Entry 2ZL2 (X-ray diffraction, 2.50 A resolution); this record covers chains A and O of the 24 polymer chains in the assembly.

== Chain A ==
Name: ATP-dependent Clp protease proteolytic subunit
From: Helicobacter pylori
Notes: EC 3.4.21.92
UniProtKB: P56156 (CLPP_HELPY); numbering as in UniProt (aligned over 1-196)
Chain sequence (196 residues; numbered 1 to 196; the number before each row is that of its first residue):
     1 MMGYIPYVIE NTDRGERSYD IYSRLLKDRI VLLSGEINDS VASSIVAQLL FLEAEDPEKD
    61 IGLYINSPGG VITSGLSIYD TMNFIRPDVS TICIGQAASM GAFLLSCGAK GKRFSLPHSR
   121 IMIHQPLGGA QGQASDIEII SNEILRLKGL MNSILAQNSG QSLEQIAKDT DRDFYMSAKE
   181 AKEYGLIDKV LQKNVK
Not modelled in the structure: 1-19, 194-196
Curated features (UniProtKB/Swiss-Prot):
  - active site: S99 (Nucleophile), H124

== Chain O ==
Name: A peptide substrate-NVLGFTQ
Chain sequence (7 residues; numbered 1 to 7; the number before each row is that of its first residue):
     1 NVLGFTQ
Not modelled in the structure: 5-7

== Interface between chain A and chain O ==
Contacting residue pairs (15):
  G70(A) - V2(O)
  G70(A) - L3(O)
  G70(A) - G4(O)  hydrogen bond (backbone-backbone)
  V71(A) - N1(O)
  V71(A) - V2(O)
  V71(A) - L3(O)  hydrophobic
  I72(A) - V2(O)  hydrogen bond (backbone-backbone)
  I72(A) - L3(O)
  I72(A) - G4(O)
  M100(A) - G4(O)
  H124(A) - G4(O)
  P126(A) - L3(O)
  P126(A) - G4(O)
  L127(A) - V2(O)
  L127(A) - L3(O)  hydrogen bond (backbone-backbone)
Interface residues without a listed pair, chain A (12 interface residues in all): S99, Q125, I144, L147, M151

== In short ==
Chain A and chain O form an interface of 12 and 4 residues respectively; the contacts include 3 hydrogen
bonds. Main-chain hydrogen bonds include G70(A)-G4(O), I72(A)-V2(O) and L127(A)-L3(O). Curated annotation
(UniProt) lists active-site residues S99(A) and H124(A) on chain A.
Chain A is ATP-dependent Clp protease proteolytic subunit (Helicobacter pylori) and chain O is A peptide
substrate-NVLGFTQ; the structure, Crystal structure of H.pylori ClpP in complex with the peptide NVLGFTQ, was
determined by X-ray diffraction (same publication as 2ZL0, 2ZL3 and 2ZL4).
